1RBF - chains S and A; structure by X-ray diffraction, 1.80 A resolution.

[Chain S]
Protein: Ribonuclease S (S-PEPTIDE)
From: Bos taurus
UniProtKB: P61823 (RNAS1_BOVIN); residues 1-15 here correspond to UniProt positions 27-41 (UniProt number = residue number + 26)
Chain sequence (16 residues; each row starts with the number of its first residue):
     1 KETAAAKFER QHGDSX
Modified positions: NH2 (amino group) at position 16

[Chain A]
Protein: Ribonuclease S (S-protein)
From: Bos taurus
Notes: EC 3.1.27.5
UniProtKB: P61823 (RNAS1_BOVIN); residues 21-124 here correspond to UniProt positions 47-150 (UniProt number = residue number + 26)
Chain sequence (104 residues; row label = number of the first residue in the row):
    21 SSSNYCNQMM KSRNLTKDRC KPVNTFVHES LADVQAVCSQ KNVACKNGQT NCYQSYSTMS
    81 ITDCRETGSS KYPNCAYKTT QANKHIIVAC EGNPYVPVHF DASV
Disulfide bonds: Cys26-Cys84, Cys40-Cys95, Cys58-Cys110, Cys65-Cys72

[Interface between chain S and chain A]
Pairs across the interface (30):
  Ala4(S) with Val118(A), hydrophobic
  Ala5(S) with Val116(A), hydrophobic; Pro117(A)
  Phe8(S) with Pro117(A); Val118(A); His119(A); Phe120(A)
  Glu9(S) with Arg33(A); Leu51(A); Gln55(A)
  Arg10(S) with Arg33(A), hydrogen bond (backbone-side chain); Asn34(A); Leu35(A)
  Gln11(S) with Leu35(A); Lys41(A); Asn44(A), hydrogen bond (backbone-side chain); Thr45(A); Phe46(A)
  His12(S) with Asn44(A), hydrogen bond; Thr45(A), hydrogen bond (side chain-backbone); Phe46(A); Val47(A), hydrogen bond (backbone-backbone); Phe120(A)
  Gly13(S) with Arg33(A), hydrogen bond (backbone-side chain)
  Asp14(S) with Tyr25(A), hydrogen bond; Val47(A), hydrogen bond (backbone-backbone); His48(A), salt bridge
  Ser15(S) with Glu49(A), hydrogen bond (side chain-backbone); Ser50(A); Leu51(A), hydrogen bond (side chain-backbone)
Interface residues without a listed pair, chain A (23 interface residues in all): Met29, Arg39, Val54, Val108

[Summary]
Chain S and chain A form an interface of 10 and 23 residues respectively, with 10 hydrogen bonds and 1 salt
bridge. Polar pairs include Asp14(S)-His48(A), Arg10(S)-Arg33(A) and Gln11(S)-Asn44(A).
Chain S is Ribonuclease S (S-PEPTIDE) and chain A is Ribonuclease S (S-protein), both from Bos taurus; the
structure, Crystallographic structures of ribonuclease S variants with nonpolar substitution at position 13:
packing and cavities, was determined by X-ray diffraction, deposited together with 1RBC, 1RBD, 1RBE, 1RBG,
1RBH and 1RBI.
